Entry 6KW3 (electron microscopy, 7.13 A resolution (low resolution: residue-level contacts below are approximate; hydrogen-bond / salt-bridge calls are withheld)); this record covers chains Q and U of the 28 polymer chains in the assembly.

== Chain Q ==
Name: Histone H3.2
Organism: Xenopus laevis
Reference sequence: P84233 (H32_XENLA); residues 0-135 here correspond to UniProt positions 1-136 (UniProt number = residue number + 1)
Amino-acid sequence (136 residues; row label = number of the first residue in the row; numbering starts at 0):
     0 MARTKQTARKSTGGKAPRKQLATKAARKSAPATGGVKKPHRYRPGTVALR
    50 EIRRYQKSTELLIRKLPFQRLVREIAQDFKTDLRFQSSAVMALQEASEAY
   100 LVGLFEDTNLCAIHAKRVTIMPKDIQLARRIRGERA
Disordered / not traced: 0-39, 135
UniProt features mapped onto this chain:
  - modified residue: Arg2 (Asymmetric dimethylarginine), Thr3 (Phosphothreonine), Lys4 (Allysine), Gln5 (5-glutamyl dopamine), Thr6 (Phosphothreonine), Arg8 (Citrulline), Lys9 (N6,N6,N6-trimethyllysine), Ser10 (ADP-ribosylserine), Thr11 (Phosphothreonine), Lys14 (N6-(2-hydroxyisobutyryl)lysine), Arg17 (Asymmetric dimethylarginine), Lys18 (N6-(2-hydroxyisobutyryl)lysine), Lys23 (N6-(2-hydroxyisobutyryl)lysine), Arg26 (Citrulline), Lys27 (N6,N6,N6-trimethyllysine), Ser28 (ADP-ribosylserine), Lys36 (N6,N6,N6-trimethyllysine), Lys37 (N6-methyllysine), Tyr41 (Phosphotyrosine), Lys56 (N6,N6,N6-trimethyllysine) and 8 more in UniProt
  - lipidation: Cys110 (S-palmitoyl cysteine)

== Chain U ==
Molecule: DNA 167
Sequence (167 nucleotides; numbered 1 to 167; the number before each row is that of its first residue):
     1 GATGAGAATCCCGGTGCCGAGGCCGCTCAATTGGTCGTAGACAGCTCTAG
    51 CACCGCTTAAACGCACGTACGCGCTGTCCCCCGCGTTTTAACCGCCAAGG
   101 GGATTACTCCCTAGTCTCCAGGCACGTGTCAGATATATACATCCTGAAGC
   151 TTGTCGAGAAGTACTAG
Disordered / not traced: 1, 148-167

== How chain Q and chain U interact ==
Pairs across the interface (13):
  Arg40(Q) - DA65(U)
  Arg40(Q) - DC66(U)
  Pro43(Q) - DA69(U)
  Arg72(Q) - DC51(U)
  Arg83(Q) - DC51(U)
  Phe84(Q) - DG50(U)
  Phe84(Q) - DC51(U)
  Gln85(Q) - DG50(U)
  Lys115(Q) - DG71(U)
  Arg116(Q) - DG71(U)
  Arg116(Q) - DC72(U)
  Val117(Q) - DG71(U)
  Thr118(Q) - DG71(U)
Other interface residues (no listed pair), chain Q (11 interface residues in all): Leu82
Other interface residues (no listed pair), chain U (9 interface residues in all): DG67, DC70

== Overview ==
Chain Q and chain U form an interface of 11 and 9 residues respectively.
Chain Q is Histone H3.2 (Xenopus laevis) and chain U is DNA 167; the structure, The ClassA RSC-Nucleosome
Complex, was determined by electron microscopy (same publication as 6K15 and 6KW4).
